Entry 7N5C (X-ray diffraction, 1.87 A resolution); this record covers chains A and D of the 5 polymer chains in the assembly.

# Chain A
Molecule: H-2 class I histocompatibility antigen, D-B alpha chain
Organism: Mus musculus
Reference sequence: P01899 (HA11_MOUSE); residues 1-276 here correspond to UniProt positions 25-300 (UniProt number = residue number + 24)
Amino-acid sequence (277 residues; each row starts with the number of its first residue):
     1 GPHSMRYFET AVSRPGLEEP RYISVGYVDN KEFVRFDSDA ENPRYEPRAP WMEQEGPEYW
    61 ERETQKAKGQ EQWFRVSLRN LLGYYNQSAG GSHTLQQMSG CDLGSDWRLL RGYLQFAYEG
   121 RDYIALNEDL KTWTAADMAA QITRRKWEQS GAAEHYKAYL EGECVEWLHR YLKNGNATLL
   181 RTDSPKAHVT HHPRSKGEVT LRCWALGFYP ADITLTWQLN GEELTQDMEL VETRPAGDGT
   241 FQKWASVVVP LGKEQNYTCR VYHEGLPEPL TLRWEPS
Not modelled in the structure: 223-225
Cystine bridges: Cys101-Cys164, Cys203-Cys259
Differences from the reference sequence: expression tag (277)

# Chain D
Molecule: Fusion protein of T cell receptor alpha variable 21-DV12 with T-cell receptor, sp3.4 alpha chain
Organism: Mus musculus
Notes: engineered mutation(s): S110C
Reference sequence: chimeric construct of A0A075B6C4, K7N5N2: residues 1-106 from A0A075B6C4 (A0A075B6C4_MOUSE) positions 18-107 (offset varies); residues 128-220 from K7N5N2 positions 115-207 (UniProt number = residue number - 13)
Amino-acid sequence (204 residues; row label = number of the first residue in the row; note: 16 numbers in that range are skipped by the numbering (no residue carries them; nothing is unmodelled there)):
     1 DAKTTQ
     8 PDSMESTEGE TVHLPCSHAT ISG
    36 NEYIYWYRQV PLQGPEYVTH GLQ
    64 QNTTN
    74 SMAFLAIASD RKSSTLILPH VSLRDAAVYH CILSGGCNYK LTFGKGTLLT VTPNIQNPDP
   134 AVYQLRDSKS SDKSVCLFTD FDSQTNVSQS KDSDVYITDK CVLDMRSMDF KSNSAVAWSN
   194 KSDFACANAF NNSIIPEDTF FPSPESS
Not modelled in the structure: 1, 143-147, 217-220
Cystine bridges: Cys23-Cys104, Cys149-Cys199
Differences from the reference sequence: linker (107-127)

# How chain A and chain D interact
Residue-residue contacts (5):
  Glu154(A) with Leu57(D)
  His155(A) with Asn36(D); Tyr38(D); Gly109(D); Cys110(D), hydrogen bond
Other interface residues (no listed pair), chain A (4 interface residues in all): Gly151, Ala158
Other interface residues (no listed pair), chain D (6 interface residues in all): Gln58

# Overview
4 residues of chain A face 6 of chain D across their interface, with 1 hydrogen bond. The hydrogen-bonded pair
is His155(A)-Cys110(D).
Chain A is H-2 class I histocompatibility antigen, D-B alpha chain and chain D is Fusion protein of T cell
receptor alpha variable 21-DV12 with T-cell receptor, sp3.4 alpha chain, both from Mus musculus; the
structure, 6218 TCR in complex with H2Db PA with an engineered TCR-pMHC disulfide bond, was determined by
X-ray diffraction (same publication as 7N4K, 7N5P and 7N5Q).
